PDB entry 1W1R | X-ray diffraction, 1.90 A resolution | chain A

Chain A:
Protein: Cytokinin dehydrogenase 1
From: Zea mays
Notes: EC 1.5.99.12
UniProtKB: Q9T0N8 (CKX1_MAIZE); residues 1-534 here = UniProt positions 1-534
Amino-acid sequence (534 residues; row label = number of the first residue in the row):
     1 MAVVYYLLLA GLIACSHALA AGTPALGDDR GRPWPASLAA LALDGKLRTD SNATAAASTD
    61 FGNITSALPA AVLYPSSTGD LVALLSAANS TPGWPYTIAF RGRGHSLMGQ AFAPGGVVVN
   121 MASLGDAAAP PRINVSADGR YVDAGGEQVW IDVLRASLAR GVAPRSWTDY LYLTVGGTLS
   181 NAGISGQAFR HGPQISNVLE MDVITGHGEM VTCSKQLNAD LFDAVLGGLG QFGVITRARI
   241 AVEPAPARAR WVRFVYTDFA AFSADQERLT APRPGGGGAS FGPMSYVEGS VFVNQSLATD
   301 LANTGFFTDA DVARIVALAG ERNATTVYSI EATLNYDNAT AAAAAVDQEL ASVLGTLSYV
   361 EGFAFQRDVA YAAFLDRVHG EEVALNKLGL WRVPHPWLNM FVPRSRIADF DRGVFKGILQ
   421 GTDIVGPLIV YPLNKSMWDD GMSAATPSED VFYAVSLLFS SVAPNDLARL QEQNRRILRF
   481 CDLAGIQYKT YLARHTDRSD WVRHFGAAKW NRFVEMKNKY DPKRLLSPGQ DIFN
Disordered / not traced: 1-39, 274-279, 337-343, 462-464
Covalently attached groups: N-acetylglucosamine (NAG) linked to Asn63, Asn89, Asn134, Asn294; flavin-adenine dinucleotide (FAD) linked to His105
Sequence notes: conflict Gly79 (Ala in Q9TON8), Phe254 (Leu in Q9TON8)
Residues lining bound ligands:
  - FAD (flavin-adenine dinucleotide): Phe61, Ala99, Phe100, Arg101, Gly102, Arg103, Gly104, Ser106, Gln110, Ala111, Met121, Gly146, Thr168, Asp169, Tyr170, Leu173, Thr174, Gly176, Gly177, Thr178, Ser180, Asn181, Gly183, Ile184, Leu229, Gly230, Gly233, Val234, Ile235, Trp391, Trp397, Tyr491, Leu492, Ser527, Gln530
  - trans-zeatin (ZEA; (2E)-2-methyl-4-(9H-purin-6-ylamino)but-2-en-1-ol): Asp169, Ile184, Val378, Glu381, Trp391, Trp397, Asn399, Pro427, Ile429, Ser456, Leu458, Tyr491, Leu492
UniProt features mapped onto this chain:
  - binding site (FAD): Phe100, Gly102, Arg103, Gly104, Ser106, Gln110, Asp169, Thr174, Ser180, Ile184, Ile235, Tyr491, Ser527, Gln530
  - binding site (N(6)-dimethylallyladenine): Asp169, Glu381
  - binding site (trans-zeatin): Asp169, Glu381, Ser456
  - modified residue: His105 (Pros-8alpha-FAD histidine)
  - glycosylation (N-linked (GlcNAc...) asparagine): Asn52, Asn63, Asn89, Asn134, Asn294, Asn323, Asn338, Asn434
From the paper describing this entry:
  - binding site for trans-zeatin: Asp169
  - catalytic residues: Asp169 (proposed by the authors, not directly observed)

Overview:
Bound to chain A: trans-zeatin. Flavin-adenine dinucleotide is covalently linked to His105. Covalently linked
N-acetylglucosamine: at Asn63, Asn89, Asn134 and Asn294. Curated annotation (UniProt) lists 14 FAD-binding
residues, N(6)-dimethylallyladenine-binding residues Asp169 and Glu381 and 3 trans-zeatin-binding residues.
The paper reports the catalytic residue Asp169; a binding site for trans-zeatin at Asp169.
Chain A is Cytokinin dehydrogenase 1 (Zea mays); the structure, Plant Cytokinin Dehydrogenase in Complex with
trans-Zeatin, was determined by X-ray diffraction together with 1W1O, 1W1Q and 1W1S from the same study.
